Entry 2J90 (X-ray diffraction, 2.00 A resolution); this record covers chains A and B.

# Chain A (and B)
Protein: Death-associated protein kinase 3
Source organism: Homo sapiens
Notes: EC 2.7.11.1; fragment: catalytic domain, residues 9-289; chain B of this document is another copy of the same molecule, construct and numbering; everything in this record applies to it too
UniProtKB: O43293 (DAPK3_HUMAN); residue numbers follow UniProt; this construct covers 9-289
Amino-acid sequence (304 residues; each row starts with the number of its first residue; note: 8 numbers in that range are skipped by the numbering (no residue carries them; nothing is unmodelled there); numbers below 1 keep their minus sign (Met-22 is residue -22)):
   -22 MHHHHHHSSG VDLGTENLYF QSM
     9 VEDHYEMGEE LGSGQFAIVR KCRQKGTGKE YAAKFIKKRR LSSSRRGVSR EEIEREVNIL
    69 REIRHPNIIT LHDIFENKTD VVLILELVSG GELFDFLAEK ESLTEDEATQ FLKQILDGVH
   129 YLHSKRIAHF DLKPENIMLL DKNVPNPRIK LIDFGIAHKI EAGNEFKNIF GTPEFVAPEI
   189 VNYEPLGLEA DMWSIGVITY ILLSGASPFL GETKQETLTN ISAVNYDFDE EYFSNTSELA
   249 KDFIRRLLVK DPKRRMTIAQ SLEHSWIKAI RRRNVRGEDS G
Disordered / not traced: -22 to -4, 170-178, 279-289 (chain B: -22 to 0, 9-11, 33-36, 109, 281-289)
Modified residues: Ser50 (phosphoserine; SEP); Thr265 (phosphothreonine; TPO)
Swiss-Prot annotation at these positions:
  - active site: Asp139 (Proton acceptor)
  - binding site (ATP): Leu19 to Val27, Lys42
  - binding site (pyridone 6): Glu94, Val96
  - modified residue: Ser50 (Phosphoserine), Thr180 (Phosphothreonine), Thr225 (Phosphothreonine), Thr265 (Phosphothreonine)
Residues lining bound ligands: IZA (2-tert-butyl-9-fluoro-3,6-dihydro-7H-benz[h]-imidaz[4,5-f]isoquinoline-7-one): Leu19, Gly20, Ser21, Gly22, Val27, Ala40, Lys42, Ile77, Leu93, Glu94, Leu95, Val96, Asn144, Met146, Ile160, Asp161
Reported in the primary citation:
  - post-translational modification sites: Ser50, Thr265
  - self-association interface (contacts with another copy of this molecule); pairs are residue here / residue on that copy: Glu70-Ser50, Arg134-Ser50 (hydrogen bond), Lys167-Ser50 (hydrogen bond), Glu70
  - binding site for IZA: Glu94, Val96

# How chain A and chain B interact
Contacting residue pairs (80):
  Gln23(A) with Phe178(B)
  Arg63(A) with Glu173(B), salt bridge
  Arg134(A) with Ser50(B)
  Phe138(A) with Phe174(B), hydrophobic; Ile188(B), hydrophobic
  Asp139(A) with Asn176(B), hydrogen bond
  Leu140(A) with Phe183(B)
  Lys141(A) with Asn176(B); Phe183(B)
  Pro142(A) with Phe183(B)
  Glu143(A) with Thr180(B)
  Ile164(A) with Glu173(B); Phe174(B); Lys175(B); Asn176(B)
  His166(A) with Glu173(B), salt bridge; Phe174(B)
  Lys167(A) with Ser50(B)
  Glu169(A) with Arg47(B)
  Gly179(A) with Lys222(B)
  Thr180(A) with Glu143(B)
  Pro181(A) with Leu226(B), hydrophobic; Ile229(B)
  Glu182(A) with Val205(B); Ser215(B), hydrogen bond; Leu218(B); Thr225(B)
  Phe183(A) with Leu140(B); Lys141(B); Pro142(B); Trp201(B); Ser202(B), hydrogen bond (backbone-side chain); Val205(B), hydrophobic; Ile209(B), hydrophobic
  Val184(A) with Trp201(B), hydrogen bond (backbone-side chain); Ile229(B)
  Ala185(A) with Ala198(B), hydrophobic; Trp201(B); Ile229(B); Arg263(B)
  Pro186(A) with Trp201(B); Ile229(B); Arg263(B)
  Glu187(A) with Leu194(B); Glu197(B); Ala198(B), hydrogen bond (side chain-backbone); Pro260(B); Arg263(B), salt bridge
  Ile188(A) with Leu194(B), hydrophobic; Ala198(B), hydrophobic
  Val189(A) with Leu226(B), hydrophobic; Ile229(B), hydrophobic
  Asn190(A) with Ser230(B), hydrogen bond
  Tyr191(A) with Tyr191(B); Leu194(B), hydrophobic
  Leu194(A) with Phe174(B), hydrophobic; Glu187(B); Tyr191(B), hydrophobic
  Ala198(A) with Ala185(B), hydrophobic; Glu187(B); Ile188(B), hydrophobic
  Trp201(A) with Phe183(B); Val184(B), hydrogen bond (side chain-backbone); Ala185(B); Pro186(B)
  Ser202(A) with Phe183(B), hydrogen bond (side chain-backbone)
  Val205(A) with Glu182(B); Phe183(B), hydrophobic
  Ile206(A) with Phe183(B), hydrophobic
  Ser215(A) with Glu182(B), hydrogen bond
  Leu218(A) with Glu182(B)
  Leu226(A) with Pro181(B), hydrophobic
  Ile229(A) with Pro181(B); Val184(B); Pro186(B); Val189(B), hydrophobic
  Ser230(A) with Asn190(B), hydrogen bond
  Pro260(A) with Glu187(B)
  Arg263(A) with Pro186(B); Glu187(B), salt bridge
Other interface residues (no listed pair), chain A (47 interface residues in all): Glu70, Asp161, Glu197, Ile209, Phe217, Lys222, Thr225, Lys258
Other interface residues (no listed pair), chain B (45 interface residues in all): Phe138, Asn172, Gly179, Ile206, Phe217, Lys258

# Overview
The interface between chain A and chain B involves 47 residues on one side and 45 on the other; the contacts
include 10 hydrogen bonds and 4 salt bridges. Polar contacts include Arg63(A)-Glu173(B), His166(A)-Glu173(B)
and Glu187(A)-Arg263(B). From the paper: a binding site for IZA at Glu94(A) and Val96(A); modification sites
Ser50(A) and Thr265(A).
Both chains are Death-associated protein kinase 3 (Homo sapiens). Entry 2J90 (Crystal structure of human ZIP
kinase in complex with a tetracyclic pyridone inhibitor (Pyridone 6)) was determined by X-ray diffraction,
deposited together with 2UV2, 2JFL, 2JFM, 2J7T and 2J51.
